PDB entry 8RMD | electron microscopy, 2.52 A resolution | chains A and E of the 9 polymer chains in the assembly

Chain A (and E):
Molecule: Isoform Mitochondrial of Cysteine desulfurase
Source organism: Homo sapiens
Notes: EC 2.8.1.7; chain E of this document is another copy of the same molecule, construct and numbering; everything in this record applies to it too
Reference sequence: Q9Y697 (NFS1_HUMAN); residue numbers follow UniProt; this construct covers 56-457
Sequence (404 residues; row label = number of the first residue in the row):
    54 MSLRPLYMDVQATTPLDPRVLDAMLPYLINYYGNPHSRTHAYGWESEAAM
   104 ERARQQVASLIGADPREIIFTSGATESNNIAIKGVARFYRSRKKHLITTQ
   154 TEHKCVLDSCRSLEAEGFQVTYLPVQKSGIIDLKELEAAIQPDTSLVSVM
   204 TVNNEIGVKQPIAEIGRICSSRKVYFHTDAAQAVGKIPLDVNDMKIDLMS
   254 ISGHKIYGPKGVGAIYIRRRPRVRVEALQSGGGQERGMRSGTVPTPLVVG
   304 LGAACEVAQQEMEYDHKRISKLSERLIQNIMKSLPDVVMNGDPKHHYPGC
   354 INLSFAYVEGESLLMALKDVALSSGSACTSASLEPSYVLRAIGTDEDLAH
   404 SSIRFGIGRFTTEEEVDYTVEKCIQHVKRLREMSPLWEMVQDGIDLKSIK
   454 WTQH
Not modelled in the structure: 54-55, 456-457
Construct notes: initiating methionine (54); expression tag (55)
Modified / non-standard residues: Lys258 ((2S)-2-amino-6-[[3-hydroxy-2-methyl-5-(phosphonooxymethyl)pyridin-4-yl]methylideneamino]hexanoic acid; LLP)
UniProt features mapped onto this chain:
  - active site: Cys381 (Cysteine persulfide intermediate)
  - binding site (pyridoxal 5'-phosphate): Ala127, Thr128, Gln235, Ser255, His257, Thr295
  - binding site ([2Fe-2S] cluster): Cys381
  - binding site (Zn(2+)): Cys381
  - modified residue: Lys258 (N6-(pyridoxal phosphate)lysine), Cys381 (Cysteine persulfide)
  - natural variant: Arg72 (R72Q: In COXPD52)
Ion coordination: Fe2+: Cys381 (shared with 2 residues of chain D)
From the paper describing this entry:
  - Fe2+ coordination: Cys381
  - mutagenesis - R271A/R272A/R273A/R275A/R277A: abolished catalytic activity

Chain A / chain E interface:
Pairs across the interface (98; chain A residue first):
  Arg57(A) - Asn83(E)
  Arg57(A) - Tyr84(E)
  Arg57(A) - Tyr95(E)
  Arg57(A) - Glu98(E)  salt bridge
  Pro58(A) - Tyr95(E)  hydrogen bond (backbone-side chain)
  Tyr60(A) - Tyr85(E)
  Tyr60(A) - Tyr95(E)  hydrophobic
  Asp62(A) - Ser90(E)
  Asp62(A) - His93(E)  salt bridge
  Ala65(A) - Asn87(E)  hydrogen bond (backbone-side chain)
  Ala65(A) - Ser90(E)
  Thr66(A) - Tyr85(E)
  Thr66(A) - Gly86(E)
  Thr66(A) - Asn87(E)
  Pro68(A) - Tyr85(E)  hydrophobic
  Leu69(A) - Leu81(E)
  Leu74(A) - Ile82(E)  hydrophobic
  Leu81(A) - Leu69(E)
  Ile82(A) - Leu74(E)  hydrophobic
  Asn83(A) - Arg57(E)
  Tyr84(A) - Arg57(E)
  Tyr85(A) - Tyr60(E)
  Tyr85(A) - Thr66(E)
  Tyr85(A) - Pro68(E)  hydrophobic
  Tyr85(A) - Lys263(E)  hydrogen bond (backbone-side chain)
  Gly86(A) - Thr66(E)
  Gly86(A) - Lys263(E)
  Asn87(A) - Ala65(E)  hydrogen bond (side chain-backbone)
  Asn87(A) - Thr66(E)
  Ser90(A) - Asp62(E)
  Ser90(A) - Ala65(E)
  Arg91(A) - Thr382(E)  hydrogen bond (side chain-backbone)
  Arg91(A) - Ser383(E)
  Arg91(A) - Ala384(E)
  Thr92(A) - Leu367(E)
  Thr92(A) - Leu375(E)  hydrogen bond (side chain-backbone)
  His93(A) - Asp62(E)  salt bridge
  His93(A) - Ala374(E)
  His93(A) - Leu375(E)
  Tyr95(A) - Arg57(E)
  Tyr95(A) - Pro58(E)  hydrogen bond (side chain-backbone)
  Tyr95(A) - Tyr60(E)  hydrophobic
  Glu98(A) - Arg57(E)  salt bridge
  Ser125(A) - Ser125(E)
  Ser125(A) - Arg292(E)  hydrogen bond
  Thr128(A) - Gln282(E)
  Thr128(A) - Ser283(E)
  Thr128(A) - Ser293(E)
  Thr128(A) - Gly294(E)
  Glu129(A) - Gln282(E)
  Asn132(A) - Leu281(E)
  Asn132(A) - Gln282(E)
  Asn132(A) - Ser283(E)  hydrogen bond (side chain-backbone)
  Lys136(A) - Leu281(E)  hydrogen bond (side chain-backbone)
  Lys136(A) - Ser283(E)  hydrogen bond
  Lys157(A) - Gly284(E)
  Cys158(A) - Ser283(E)
  Cys158(A) - Gly284(E)
  Asp161(A) - Ser283(E)
  Asp161(A) - Gly284(E)  hydrogen bond (side chain-backbone)
  Ser162(A) - Ser283(E)
  Ser165(A) - Ser283(E)
  His257(A) - Thr295(E)
  Lys258(A) - Thr295(E)
  Lys263(A) - Tyr85(E)  hydrogen bond (side chain-backbone)
  Lys263(A) - Gly86(E)
  Gly264(A) - Pro297(E)
  Leu281(A) - Asn132(E)
  Leu281(A) - Lys136(E)  hydrogen bond (backbone-side chain)
  Gln282(A) - Thr128(E)
  Gln282(A) - Glu129(E)
  Gln282(A) - Asn132(E)
  Ser283(A) - Thr128(E)
  Ser283(A) - Asn132(E)  hydrogen bond (backbone-side chain)
  Ser283(A) - Lys136(E)  hydrogen bond
  Ser283(A) - Cys158(E)
  Ser283(A) - Asp161(E)
  Ser283(A) - Ser162(E)
  Ser283(A) - Ser165(E)
  Gly284(A) - Lys157(E)
  Gly284(A) - Cys158(E)
  Gly284(A) - Asp161(E)  hydrogen bond (backbone-side chain)
  Arg292(A) - Ser125(E)  hydrogen bond
  Ser293(A) - Thr128(E)
  Gly294(A) - Thr128(E)
  Thr295(A) - His257(E)
  Thr295(A) - Lys258(E)
  Pro297(A) - Gly264(E)
  Pro299(A) - Lys263(E)
  Leu300(A) - Leu300(E)  hydrophobic
  Leu367(A) - Thr92(E)
  Ala374(A) - His93(E)
  Ala374(A) - Tyr95(E)  hydrophobic
  Leu375(A) - Thr92(E)  hydrogen bond (backbone-side chain)
  Leu375(A) - His93(E)
  Thr382(A) - Arg91(E)  hydrogen bond (backbone-side chain)
  Thr382(A) - Thr92(E)
  Ala384(A) - Arg91(E)
Also at the interface, not in a pair above, chain A (60 interface residues in all): Leu59, Thr67, Leu78, Ala94, Gly285, Thr298, Ser376, Ser383
Also at the interface, not in a pair above, chain E (57 interface residues in all): Leu59, Thr67, Leu78, Ala94, Pro299

In short:
60 residues of chain A face 57 of chain E across their interface; the contacts include 20 hydrogen bonds and 4
salt bridges. Polar contacts include Arg57(A)-Glu98(E), Asp62(A)-His93(E) and Pro58(A)-Tyr95(E). From the
paper: R271A/R272A/R273A/R275A/R277A of chain A abolish catalytic activity; Fe2+ coordination by Cys381(A).
Chain A and chain E are both Isoform Mitochondrial of Cysteine desulfurase (Homo sapiens); the structure,
Structure of the FDX2-bound core ISC complex (distal conformation), was determined by electron microscopy
together with 8RMC, 8RME, 8RMF and 8RMG from the same study.
